1PF9 - chains A and N of the 21 polymer chains in the assembly; structure by X-ray diffraction, 2.99 A resolution.

# Chain A (and N)
Protein: groEL protein
Source organism: Escherichia coli
Notes: chain N of this document is another copy of the same molecule, construct and numbering; everything in this record applies to it too
UniProtKB: P06139 (CH60_ECOLI); residues 2-525 here correspond to UniProt positions 1-524 (UniProt number = residue number - 1)
Amino-acid sequence (524 residues; numbered 2 to 525; the number before each row is that of its first residue):
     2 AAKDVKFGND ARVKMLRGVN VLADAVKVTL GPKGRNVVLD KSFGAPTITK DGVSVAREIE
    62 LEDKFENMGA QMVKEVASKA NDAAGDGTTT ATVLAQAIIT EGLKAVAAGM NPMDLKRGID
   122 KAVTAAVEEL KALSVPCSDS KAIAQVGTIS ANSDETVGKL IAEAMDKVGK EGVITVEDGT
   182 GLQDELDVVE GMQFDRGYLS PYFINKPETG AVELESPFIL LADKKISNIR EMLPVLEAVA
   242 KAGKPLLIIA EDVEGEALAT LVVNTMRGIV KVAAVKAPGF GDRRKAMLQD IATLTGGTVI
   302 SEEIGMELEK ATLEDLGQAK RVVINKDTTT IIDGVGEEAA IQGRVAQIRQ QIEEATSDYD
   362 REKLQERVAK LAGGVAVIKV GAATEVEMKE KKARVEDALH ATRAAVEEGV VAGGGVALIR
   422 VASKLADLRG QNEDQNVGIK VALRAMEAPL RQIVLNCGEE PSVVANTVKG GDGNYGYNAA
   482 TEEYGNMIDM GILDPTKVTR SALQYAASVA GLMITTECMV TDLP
Bound ions: Mg2+: Asp87 (together with ADP)
Ligand contacts: ADP (adenosine-5'-diphosphate): Thr30, Leu31, Gly32, Pro33, Lys51, Asp87, Gly88, Thr89, Thr90, Thr91, Ile150, Ser154, Gly414, Gly415, Gly416, Ile454, Tyr478, Asn479, Ala480, Ala481, Met488, Ile493, Asp495

# Interface between chain A and chain N
Residue-residue contacts (8; chain A residue first):
  Glu461(A) - Arg452(N)  salt bridge
  Glu461(A) - Ser463(N)
  Ser463(A) - Glu461(N)  hydrogen bond
  Ser463(A) - Ser463(N)  hydrogen bond
  Ser463(A) - Val464(N)
  Val464(A) - Ser463(N)
  Val464(A) - Val464(N)  hydrophobic
  Val464(A) - Asn467(N)
Also at the interface, not in a pair above, chain A (4 interface residues in all): Asn467

# Summary
Chain A and chain N form an interface of 4 and 5 residues respectively; the contacts include 2 hydrogen bonds
and 1 salt bridge. Polar contacts include Glu461(A)-Arg452(N), Ser463(A)-Glu461(N) and Ser463(A)-Ser463(N).
Chain A binds ADP.
Both chains are groEL protein (Escherichia coli). Entry 1PF9 (GroEL-GroES-ADP) was determined by X-ray
diffraction together with 1PCQ from the same study.
